Entry 2EVJ (X-ray diffraction, 1.89 A resolution); this record covers chains B and A of the 3 polymer chains in the assembly.

# Chain B
Molecule: 14-nt DNA strand
Sequence (14 nucleotides; row label = number of the first residue in the row):
     1 TGCGACACAA ACAC
Not modelled in the structure: 1

# Chain A
Name: NDT80 protein
Organism: Saccharomyces cerevisiae
Notes: fragment: ndt80 dna binding domain
Reference sequence: P38830 (NDT80_YEAST); numbering as in UniProt (aligned over 1-340)
Sequence (345 residues; numbered -4 to 340; the number before each row is that of its first residue; numbers below 1 keep their minus sign (Gly-4 is residue -4)):
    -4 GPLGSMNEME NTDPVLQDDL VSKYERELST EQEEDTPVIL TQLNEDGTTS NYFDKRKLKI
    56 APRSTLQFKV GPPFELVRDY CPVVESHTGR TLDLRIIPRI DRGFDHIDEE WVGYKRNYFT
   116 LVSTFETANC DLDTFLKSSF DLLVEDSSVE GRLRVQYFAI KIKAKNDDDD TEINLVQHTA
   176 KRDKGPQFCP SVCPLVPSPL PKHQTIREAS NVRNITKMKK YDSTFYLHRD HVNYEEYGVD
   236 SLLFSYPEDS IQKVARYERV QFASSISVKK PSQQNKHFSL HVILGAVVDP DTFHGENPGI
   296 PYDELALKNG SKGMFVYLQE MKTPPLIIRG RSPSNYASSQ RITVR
Not modelled in the structure: -4 to 32, 140-145, 287-293, 336-340
Construct notes: cloning artifact (-4 to 0); engineered mutation Gly146 (Ser in P38830), Thr200 (Ile in P38830)
UniProt features mapped onto this chain:
  - DNA-binding region: Glu28 to Gln335 (NDT80)
  - site (Interaction with DNA): Arg58, Arg111, Arg177, Arg208, Arg254, Arg326
  - mutagenesis: Lys50 (K50A: Reduces DNA-binding by 70%), Lys54 (K54A: Reduces DNA-binding by 50%), Pro57 (P57A: Reduces DNA-binding by 65%), Arg58 (R58A: Reduces DNA-binding by 65%), Ser59 (S59A: Reduces DNA-binding by 86%), Arg97 (R97A: Reduces DNA-binding by 67%), Lys110 (K110A: No effect on DNA-binding but strongly reduces progress through meiosis and sporulation), Arg111 (R111A: Reduces DNA-binding by 95% and abolishes sporulation), Tyr113 (Y113A: Reduces DNA-binding by 80% and abolishes sporulation), His173 (H173A: Reduces DNA-binding by 80% and strongly reduces progress through meiosis and sporulation), Lys176 (K176A: Reduces DNA-binding by 50% but does not abolish sporulation), Arg177 (R177A: Reduces DNA-binding by 96% and abolishes sporulation), 4 further mutagenesis entries in UniProt
From the paper describing this entry:
  - specificity-determining residues: Pro57, Arg58 (proposed by the authors, not directly observed)

# How chain B and chain A interact
Residue-residue contacts (20):
  DC3(B) with Lys110(A), salt bridge to the phosphate; Ser259(A), phosphate contact; Ile261(A), phosphate contact; Arg326(A), base contact
  DG4(B) with Ser259(A), hydrogen bond to the phosphate; Arg326(A), hydrogen bond to the base
  DA5(B) with Arg111(A), base contact; Arg326(A), base contact
  DC6(B) with Asp178(A), base contact
  DA7(B) with Arg177(A), base contact
  DA10(B) with Ala56(A), phosphate contact
  DA11(B) with Ala56(A), sugar contact; Arg58(A), base contact
  DC12(B) with Arg58(A), sugar contact; Thr60(A), phosphate contact
  DA13(B) with Asn206(A), sugar contact
  DC14(B) with Val207(A), phosphate contact; Arg208(A), hydrogen bond to the phosphate; Asn209(A), hydrogen bond to the phosphate; Lys212(A), salt bridge to the phosphate
Interface residues without a listed pair, chain B (12 interface residues in all): DC8, DA9
Interface residues without a listed pair, chain A (20 interface residues in all): Pro57, Ser59, Glu203, Ser205, Ser260

# Summary
Chain B and chain A form an interface of 12 and 20 residues respectively, with 4 hydrogen bonds and 2 salt
bridges. Among the polar pairs are DG4(B)-Arg326(A), DG4(B)-Ser259(A) and DC14(B)-Arg208(A). UniProt lists a
DNA-binding region and 16 mutagenesis sites on chain A. From the paper: specificity determinants Pro57(A) and
Arg58(A).
Chain B is a 14-nt DNA strand and chain A is NDT80 protein (Saccharomyces cerevisiae); the structure,
Structure of an Ndt80-DNA complex (MSE mutant mA9C), was determined by X-ray diffraction, deposited together
with 2ETW, 2EUW, 2EUX, 2EUZ, 2EVF, 2EVG and 2EVI.
